PDB entry 5L2K | X-ray diffraction, 3.20 A resolution | chains A and B of the 4 polymer chains in the assembly

# Chain A
Name: T-cell surface glycoprotein CD1b
From: Homo sapiens
UniProt: P29016 (CD1B_HUMAN); residues 2-278 here correspond to UniProt positions 20-296 (UniProt number = residue number + 18)
Sequence (300 residues; numbered 2 to 301; the number before each row is that of its first residue):
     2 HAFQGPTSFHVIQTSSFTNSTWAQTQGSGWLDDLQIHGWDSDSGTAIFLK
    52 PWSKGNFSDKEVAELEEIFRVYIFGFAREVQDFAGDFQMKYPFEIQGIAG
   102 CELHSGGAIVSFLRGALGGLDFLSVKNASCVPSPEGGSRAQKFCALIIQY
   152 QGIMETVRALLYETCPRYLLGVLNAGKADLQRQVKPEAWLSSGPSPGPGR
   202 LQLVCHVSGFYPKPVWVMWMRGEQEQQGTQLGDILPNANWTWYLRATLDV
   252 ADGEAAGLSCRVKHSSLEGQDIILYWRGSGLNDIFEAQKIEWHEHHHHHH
Disordered / not traced: 2-3, 280-301
Sequence notes: engineered mutation Ala-160 (Ile178 in P29016); expression tag (279-301)
Cystine bridges: Cys-102/Cys-166, Cys-131/Cys-145, Cys-206/Cys-261
Glycans and other covalent adducts: N-acetylglucosamine (NAG) linked to Asn-20, Asn-57, Asn-128
Ligand contacts:
  - tetracosyl palmitate (6UL): Val-12, Ile-13, Gln-14, Gly-28, Ser-29, Gly-30, His-38, Trp-40, Ala-47, Phe-70, Tyr-73, Ile-74, Phe-77, Val-81, Phe-84, Phe-88, Met-90, Ile-96, Gln-97, Gly-98, Ile-99, Ala-100, Leu-114, Arg-115, Gly-116, Ala-117, Phe-123, Leu-124, Phe-144
  - c36 gmm (70E; 6-O-[(2R,3R)-3-hydroxy-2-tetradecyldocosanoyl]-alpha-L-idopyranose): Phe-10, Val-12, His-38, Phe-49, Ser-54, Lys-55, Val-63, Leu-66, Ile-69, Phe-70, Val-72, Tyr-73, Gly-76, Phe-77, Glu-80, Ala-100, Leu-114, Leu-124, Val-126, Cys-131, Ile-148, Tyr-151, Gly-153, Ile-154, Met-155, Thr-157, Val-158, Leu-161, Leu-162, Thr-165, Cys-166, Tyr-169
UniProt features mapped onto this chain:
  - glycosylation (N-linked (GlcNAc...) asparagine): Asn-20, Asn-57, Asn-128, Asn-240
Reported in the primary citation:
  - conformationally variable residues (helix shift, side-chain flip): Phe-84, Phe-88, Phe-144, Ala-146 to Gln-150, Tyr-151, Gln-152
  - binding site for c36 gmm: Ile-154, Thr-157
  - mutagenesis - R79A, Y151A: unchanged binding to GEM21 TCR
  - mutagenesis - R79A: increased binding to GEM42 TCR
  - mutagenesis - E68A: abolished binding to GEM21 TCR

# Chain B
Name: Beta-2-microglobulin
From: Homo sapiens
UniProt: P61769 (B2MG_HUMAN); residues 3-100 here correspond to UniProt positions 21-118 (UniProt number = residue number + 18)
Sequence (98 residues; numbered 3 to 100; the number before each row is that of its first residue):
     3 IQRTPKIQVYSRHPAENGKSNFLNCYVSGFHPSDIEVDLLKNGERIEKVE
    53 HSDLSFSKDWSFYLLYYTEFTPTEKDEYACRVNHVTLSQPKIVKWDRD
Cystine bridges: Cys-27/Cys-82
UniProt features mapped onto this chain:
  - modified residue: Gln-4 (Pyrrolidone carboxylic acid)
  - glycosylation: Ile-3 (N-linked (Glc) (glycation) isoleucine), Lys-21 (N-linked (Glc) (glycation) lysine), Lys-43 (N-linked (Glc) (glycation) lysine), Lys-50 (N-linked (Glc) (glycation) lysine), Lys-60 (N-linked (Glc) (glycation) lysine), Lys-93 (N-linked (Glc) (glycation) lysine), Lys-96 (N-linked (Glc) (glycation) lysine)

# Chain A / chain B interface
Pairs across the interface (58; chain A residue first):
  Ile-13(A) with Leu-56(B); Ser-57(B); Phe-58(B), hydrophobic
  Gln-14(A) with Phe-58(B)
  Thr-15(A) with Leu-56(B); Phe-58(B); Phe-64(B)
  Ser-17(A) with Ser-35(B)
  Gln-27(A) with Leu-56(B)
  Ser-29(A) with Leu-56(B)
  Trp-31(A) with Ser-57(B); Tyr-65(B)
  Gln-36(A) with Asp-55(B)
  Glu-95(A) with His-33(B), salt bridge; Pro-34(B); Ser-35(B), hydrogen bond; Phe-64(B)
  Gln-97(A) with His-33(B), hydrogen bond; Phe-58(B); Trp-62(B), hydrogen bond (side chain-backbone); Phe-64(B)
  Gly-98(A) with Phe-58(B)
  Ile-99(A) with Trp-62(B), hydrophobic
  Arg-115(A) with Trp-62(B)
  Gly-116(A) with Trp-62(B)
  Ala-117(A) with Trp-62(B), hydrophobic
  Gly-119(A) with His-33(B), hydrogen bond (backbone-side chain)
  Gly-120(A) with Arg-5(B), hydrogen bond (backbone-side chain); His-33(B); Asp-61(B); Trp-62(B)
  Asp-122(A) with Trp-62(B), hydrogen bond
  Glu-188(A) with Arg-14(B); His-15(B), salt bridge; Pro-16(B)
  Trp-190(A) with His-15(B); Pro-16(B)
  Ser-192(A) with Asp-100(B)
  Ser-193(A) with Asp-100(B)
  Gly-194(A) with Asp-100(B)
  His-207(A) with Asp-100(B)
  Ser-209(A) with Arg-14(B), hydrogen bond (side chain-backbone)
  Gly-210(A) with Arg-14(B)
  Asp-234(A) with Lys-8(B), salt bridge; Gln-10(B)
  Leu-236(A) with Gln-10(B); Tyr-12(B); Tyr-28(B), hydrophobic
  Pro-237(A) with Tyr-12(B), hydrogen bond (backbone-side chain); Tyr-28(B), hydrophobic; Leu-67(B)
  Asn-238(A) with Tyr-12(B); Arg-14(B); Asn-26(B)
  Ala-239(A) with Tyr-69(B), hydrophobic
  Asn-240(A) with Arg-14(B), hydrogen bond
  Thr-242(A) with Arg-14(B), hydrogen bond
  Tyr-244(A) with Tyr-12(B), hydrophobic
Also at the interface, not in a pair above, chain A (37 interface residues in all): Leu-121, Pro-195, Val-205
Also at the interface, not in a pair above, chain B (27 interface residues in all): Ser-13, Asp-36, Asp-98, Arg-99

# Overview
37 residues of chain A face 27 of chain B across their interface; the contacts include 10 hydrogen bonds and 3
salt bridges. Polar contacts include Glu-95(A)/His-33(B), Glu-188(A)/His-15(B) and Asp-234(A)/Lys-8(B). The
paper reports a binding site for c36 gmm at Ile-154(A) and Thr-157(A); R79A of chain A increases binding to
GEM42 TCR; 3 substitutions were tested in all.
Here chain A is T-cell surface glycoprotein CD1b and chain B is Beta-2-microglobulin, both from Homo sapiens.
Entry 5L2K (Crystal structure of GEM42 TCR-CD1b-GMM complex) was determined by X-ray diffraction (same
publication as 5L2J).
